Entry 7O9G (X-ray diffraction, 2.80 A resolution); this record covers chain A.

# Chain A
Protein: Signal recognition particle protein
Organism: Escherichia coli
UniProtKB: A0A3P5DUI2 (A0A3P5DUI2_ECOLX); residue numbers follow UniProt; this construct covers 2-299
Sequence (306 residues; each row starts with the number of its first residue; numbering starts at 0):
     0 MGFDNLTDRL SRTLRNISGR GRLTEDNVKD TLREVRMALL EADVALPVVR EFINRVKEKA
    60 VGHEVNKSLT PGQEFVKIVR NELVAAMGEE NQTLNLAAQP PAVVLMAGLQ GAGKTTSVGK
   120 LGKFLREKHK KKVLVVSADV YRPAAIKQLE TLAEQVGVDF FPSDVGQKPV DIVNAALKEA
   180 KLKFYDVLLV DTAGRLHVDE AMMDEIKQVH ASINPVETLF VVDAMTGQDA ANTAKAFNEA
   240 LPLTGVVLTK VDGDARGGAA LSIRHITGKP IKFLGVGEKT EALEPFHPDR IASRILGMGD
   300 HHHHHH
Not modelled in the structure: 0-2, 297-305
Differences from the reference sequence: initiating methionine (0); expression tag (1, 300-305)
Bound ions: Mg2+: Thr114 (together with guanosine-5',3'-tetraphosphate)
Small-molecule neighbours: guanosine-5',3'-tetraphosphate (G4P): Leu108, Gln109, Gly110, Ala111, Gly112, Lys113, Thr114, Thr115, Lys119, Gln147, Thr248, Lys249, Asp251, Gly274, Val275, Gly276, Glu277

# Overview
Bound to chain A: guanosine-5',3'-tetraphosphate.
Chain A is Signal recognition particle protein (Escherichia coli); the structure, Escherichia coli Ffh in
complex with ppGpp, was determined by X-ray diffraction, deposited together with 7O9F, 7O9H and 7O9I.
